PDB entry 6N57 | electron microscopy, 3.70 A resolution | chains G and I of the 7 polymer chains in the assembly

[Chain G]
Name: DNA-directed RNA polymerase subunit alpha
Organism: Escherichia coli
Notes: EC 2.7.7.6
UniProtKB: P0A7Z4 (RPOA_ECOLI); residues 1-329 here = UniProt positions 1-329
Sequence (329 residues; numbered 1 to 329; the number before each row is that of its first residue):
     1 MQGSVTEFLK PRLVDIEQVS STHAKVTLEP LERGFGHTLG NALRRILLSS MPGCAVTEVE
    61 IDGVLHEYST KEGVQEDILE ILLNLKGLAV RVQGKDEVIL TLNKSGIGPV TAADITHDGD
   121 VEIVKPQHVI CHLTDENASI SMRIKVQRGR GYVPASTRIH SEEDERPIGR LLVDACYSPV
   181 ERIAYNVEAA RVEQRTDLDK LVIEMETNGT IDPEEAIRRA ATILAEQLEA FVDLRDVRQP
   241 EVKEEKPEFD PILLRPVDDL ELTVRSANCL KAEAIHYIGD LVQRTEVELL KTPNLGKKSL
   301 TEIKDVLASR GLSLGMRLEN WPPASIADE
Unresolved in the structure: 1-7, 236-329
Curated features (UniProtKB/Swiss-Prot):
  - region: E162 to E165 (Required for interaction with Crp at class II promoters)
  - modified residue: R265 (ADP-ribosylarginine), K297 (N6-acetyllysine), K298 (N6-acetyllysine)
  - mutagenesis: R45 (R45C: In rpoA112; temperature-sensitive, blocks RNA polymerase assembly), E162 to E165 (5-fold decrease in CRP-class II promoter-dependent transcription), E165 (E165K: 5-fold decrease in CRP-class II promoter-dependent transcription), R191 (R191C: In rpoA101; temperature-sensitive)

[Chain I]
Name: DNA-directed RNA polymerase subunit beta
Organism: Escherichia coli
Notes: EC 2.7.7.6
UniProtKB: P0A8V2 (RPOB_ECOLI); residues 1-1342 here = UniProt positions 1-1342
Sequence (1342 residues; each row starts with the number of its first residue):
     1 MVYSYTEKKR IRKDFGKRPQ VLDVPYLLSI QLDSFQKFIE QDPEGQYGLE AAFRSVFPIQ
    61 SYSGNSELQY VSYRLGEPVF DVQECQIRGV TYSAPLRVKL RLVIYEREAP EGTVKDIKEQ
   121 EVYMGEIPLM TDNGTFVING TERVIVSQLH RSPGVFFDSD KGKTHSSGKV LYNARIIPYR
   181 GSWLDFEFDP KDNLFVRIDR RRKLPATIIL RALNYTTEQI LDLFFEKVIF EIRDNKLQME
   241 LVPERLRGET ASFDIEANGK VYVEKGRRIT ARHIRQLEKD DVKLIEVPVE YIAGKVVAKD
   301 YIDESTGELI CAANMELSLD LLAKLSQSGH KRIETLFTND LDHGPYISET LRVDPTNDRL
   361 SALVEIYRMM RPGEPPTREA AESLFENLFF SEDRYDLSAV GRMKFNRSLL REEIEGSGIL
   421 SKDDIIDVMK KLIDIRNGKG EVDDIDHLGN RRIRSVGEMA ENQFRVGLVR VERAVKERLS
   481 LGDLDTLMPQ DMINAKPISA AVKEFFGSSQ LSQFMDQNNP LSEITHKRRI SALGPGGLTR
   541 ERAGFEVRDV HPTHYGRVCP IETPEGPNIG LINSLSVYAQ TNEYGFLETP YRKVTDGVVT
   601 DEIHYLSAIE EGNYVIAQAN SNLDEEGHFV EDLVTCRSKG ESSLFSRDQV DYMDVSTQQV
   661 VSVGASLIPF LEHDDANRAL MGANMQRQAV PTLRADKPLV GTGMERAVAV DSGVTAVAKR
   721 GGVVQYVDAS RIVIKVNEDE MYPGEAGIDI YNLTKYTRSN QNTCINQMPC VSLGEPVERG
   781 DVLADGPSTD LGELALGQNM RVAFMPWNGY NFEDSILVSE RVVQEDRFTT IHIQELACVS
   841 RDTKLGPEEI TADIPNVGEA ALSKLDESGI VYIGAEVTGG DILVGKVTPK GETQLTPEEK
   901 LLRAIFGEKA SDVKDSSLRV PNGVSGTVID VQVFTRDGVE KDKRALEIEE MQLKQAKKDL
   961 SEELQILEAG LFSRIRAVLV AGGVEAEKLD KLPRDRWLEL GLTDEEKQNQ LEQLAEQYDE
  1021 LKHEFEKKLE AKRRKITQGD DLAPGVLKIV KVYLAVKRRI QPGDKMAGRH GNKGVISKIN
  1081 PIEDMPYDEN GTPVDIVLNP LGVPSRMNIG QILETHLGMA AKGIGDKINA MLKQQQEVAK
  1141 LREFIQRAYD LGADVRQKVD LSTFSDEEVM RLAENLRKGM PIATPVFDGA KEAEIKELLK
  1201 LGDLPTSGQI RLYDGRTGEQ FERPVTVGYM YMLKLNHLVD DKMHARSTGS YSLVTQQPLG
  1261 GKAQFGGQRF GEMEVWALEA YGAAYTLQEM LTVKSDDVNG RTKMYKNIVD GNHQMEPGMP
  1321 ESFNVLLKEI RSLGINIELE DE
Unresolved in the structure: 1
Curated features (UniProtKB/Swiss-Prot):
  - modified residue (N6-acetyllysine): K1022, K1200
  - mutagenesis: I561 (I561S: Resistant to antibiotics salinamide A and B), I569 (I569S: Resistant to antibiotics salinamide A and B), A665 (A665E: Resistant to antibiotics salinamide A and B), D675 (D675A/G: Resistant to antibiotics salinamide A and B), N677 (N677H/K: Resistant to antibiotics salinamide A and B), L680 (L680M: Resistant to antibiotics salinamide A and B), E813 (E813K: Disrupts the enzyme's active center)

[Chain G / chain I interface]
Contacting residue pairs (62; chain G residue first):
  N41(G) - R1216(I)  hydrogen bond (side chain-backbone)
  N41(G) - T1217(I)
  N41(G) - G1218(I)
  R44(G) - Y1087(I)
  R44(G) - G1091(I)
  R45(G) - E1083(I)  salt bridge
  R45(G) - D1084(I)  salt bridge
  R45(G) - G1215(I)  hydrogen bond (side chain-backbone)
  R45(G) - R1216(I)
  L48(G) - E1083(I)
  S49(G) - E1083(I)
  L65(G) - I873(I)
  H66(G) - T927(I)
  H66(G) - I929(I)
  E67(G) - K1057(I)  salt bridge
  Y68(G) - Y756(I)
  Y68(G) - T927(I)
  Y68(G) - I929(I)  hydrophobic
  Y68(G) - A1055(I)
  Y68(G) - K1057(I)
  T70(G) - S730(I)  hydrogen bond
  T70(G) - K755(I)
  E72(G) - D728(I)
  G73(G) - D728(I)  hydrogen bond (backbone-side chain)
  V74(G) - D728(I)
  V74(G) - A729(I)
  Q75(G) - V727(I)
  Q75(G) - D728(I)
  Q75(G) - A729(I)
  E76(G) - A729(I)
  D77(G) - K755(I)  salt bridge
  D77(G) - Y756(I)  hydrogen bond
  D77(G) - N766(I)  hydrogen bond
  D77(G) - M768(I)
  L79(G) - L693(I)  hydrophobic
  E80(G) - R694(I)
  E80(G) - M768(I)
  L83(G) - L693(I)  hydrophobic
  L83(G) - R694(I)
  K86(G) - Q824(I)
  K86(G) - E825(I)
  K86(G) - D826(I)  salt bridge
  T134(G) - Y726(I)
  T134(G) - V727(I)  hydrogen bond (side chain-backbone)
  T134(G) - L773(I)
  Y152(G) - E820(I)
  Y152(G) - V823(I)
  Y152(G) - Q824(I)
  A155(G) - R1059(I)
  S156(G) - R1059(I)
  E165(G) - E876(I)
  I168(G) - G874(I)
  R170(G) - E876(I)
  D174(G) - D826(I)
  E181(G) - R821(I)  hydrogen bond (backbone-side chain)
  R182(G) - T1092(I)
  I183(G) - G1091(I)
  A184(G) - N1090(I)
  A184(G) - G1091(I)
  Y185(G) - Y1087(I)  hydrogen bond
  Y185(G) - G1218(I)  hydrogen bond (side chain-backbone)
  N186(G) - E1089(I)
Interface residues without a listed pair, chain G (44 interface residues in all): H37, S69, K71, D135, I159, L172, C176, V180, E204, E206
Interface residues without a listed pair, chain I (46 interface residues in all): P769, V771, S772, I831, V928, K958, I1082, P1093, K1133

[Summary]
44 residues of chain G face 46 of chain I across their interface; the contacts include 10 hydrogen bonds and 5
salt bridges. Polar pairs include R45(G)-E1083(I), R45(G)-D1084(I) and E67(G)-K1057(I). From UniProt: 6
mutagenesis sites on chain G; 7 mutagenesis sites on chain I.
Here chain G is DNA-directed RNA polymerase subunit alpha and chain I is DNA-directed RNA polymerase subunit
beta, both from Escherichia coli. Entry 6N57 (Cryo-EM structure of Escherichia coli RNAP polymerase bound with
TraR in conformation I) was determined by electron microscopy (same publication as 6N58, 6OUL and 6P1K).
